PDB entry 3KNT | X-ray diffraction, 2.70 A resolution | chains C and I of the 12 polymer chains in the assembly

Chain C:
Name: N-glycosylase/DNA lyase
Source organism: Methanocaldococcus jannaschii
Notes: EC 3.2.2.-, 4.2.99.18; fragment: MjaOGG
Reference sequence: Q58134 (OGG1_METJA); numbering as in UniProt (aligned over 1-207)
Sequence (207 residues; row label = number of the first residue in the row):
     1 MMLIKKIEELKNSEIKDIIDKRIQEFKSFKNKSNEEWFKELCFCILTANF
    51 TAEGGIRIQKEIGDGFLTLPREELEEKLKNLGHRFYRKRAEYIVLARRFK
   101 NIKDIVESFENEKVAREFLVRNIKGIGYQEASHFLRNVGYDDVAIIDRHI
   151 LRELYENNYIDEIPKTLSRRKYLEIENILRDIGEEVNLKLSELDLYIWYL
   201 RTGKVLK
Not modelled in the structure: 1-2
Sequence notes: engineered mutation Gln129 (Lys in Q58134)
Bound ions: Na+: Val120, Ile123, Ile126 (shared with DC26(I) of chain I)
Curated features (UniProtKB/Swiss-Prot):
  - active site: Asp147
  - site: Lys207 (Important for guanine/8-oxoguanine distinction)
  - mutagenesis: Val205 to Lys207 (Unable to excise the damaged base. Slight decrease in lyase activity)
From the paper describing this entry:
  - binding site for the 15-nt DNA strand: Asn49, Ala52, His133, Arg136, Asp147, His149, Asp194, Trp198, Lys207
  - specificity-determining residues: Lys207
  - binding site for the 15-nt DNA strand: Arg84, Phe85
  - mutagenesis - K129Q: abolished catalytic activity

Chain I:
Molecule: 15-nt DNA strand
Sequence (15 nucleotides; row label = number of the first residue in the row):
    16 ACGTCCAGGTCTACC
Not modelled in the structure: 30
Modified positions: 8OG (8-oxo-2'-deoxy-guanosine-5'-monophosphate) at position 23
Bound ions: Na+: DC26 (shared with Val120(C), Ile123(C), Ile126(C) of chain C)

Chain C / chain I interface:
Pairs across the interface (41):
  Thr47(C) with 8OG_23(I), base contact
  Ala48(C) with DG24(I), sugar contact
  Asn49(C) with 8OG_23(I), phosphate contact; DG24(I), hydrogen bond to the sugar
  Phe50(C) with DA22(I), phosphate contact; 8OG_23(I), sugar contact
  Thr51(C) with DA22(I), phosphate contact; 8OG_23(I), phosphate contact
  Ala52(C) with 8OG_23(I), hydrogen bond to the phosphate
  Arg84(C) with DA22(I), base contact
  Arg89(C) with DG24(I), base contact
  Tyr92(C) with DC26(I), hydrogen bond to the sugar
  Ile123(C) with DC26(I), phosphate contact
  Lys124(C) with DC26(I), phosphate contact; DT27(I), salt bridge to the phosphate
  Gly125(C) with DT25(I), hydrogen bond to the phosphate; DC26(I), hydrogen bond to the phosphate
  Ile126(C) with DT25(I), hydrogen bond to the phosphate; DC26(I), phosphate contact
  Gly127(C) with DT25(I), hydrogen bond to the phosphate
  Tyr128(C) with DT25(I), phosphate contact
  Gln129(C) with 8OG_23(I), phosphate contact; DG24(I), sugar contact; DT25(I), phosphate contact
  Glu130(C) with DG24(I), phosphate contact; DT25(I), hydrogen bond to the phosphate
  His133(C) with 8OG_23(I), base contact
  Arg136(C) with 8OG_23(I), hydrogen bond to the base
  Ile145(C) with 8OG_23(I), hydrogen bond to the base
  Asp147(C) with 8OG_23(I), hydrogen bond to the base; DG24(I), phosphate contact
  Arg148(C) with DA22(I), salt bridge to the phosphate; 8OG_23(I), sugar contact; DG24(I), salt bridge to the phosphate
  His149(C) with DA22(I), phosphate contact; 8OG_23(I), salt bridge to the phosphate
  Ile150(C) with 8OG_23(I), base contact
  Arg152(C) with DA22(I), salt bridge to the phosphate
  Asp194(C) with 8OG_23(I), hydrogen bond to the base
  Trp198(C) with 8OG_23(I), stacking on the base
  Lys207(C) with 8OG_23(I), base contact
Also at the interface, not in a pair above, chain C (29 interface residues in all): Leu195

In short:
Chain C and chain I form an interface of 29 and 6 residues respectively, with 12 hydrogen bonds, 5 salt
bridges and 1 aromatic stacking contact. Polar contacts include Arg136(C)-8OG_23(I), Ile145(C)-8OG_23(I) and
Asp147(C)-8OG_23(I). The paper reports a binding site for the 15-nt DNA strand at Asn49(C), Ala52(C) and
His133(C) among others; K129Q of chain C abolishes catalytic activity.
Here chain C is N-glycosylase/DNA lyase (Methanocaldococcus jannaschii) and chain I is a 15-nt DNA strand.
Entry 3KNT (Crystal structure of Methanocaldococcus jannaschii 8-oxoguanine glycosylase/lyase in complex with
15mer DNA containing 8-oxoguanine) was determined by X-ray diffraction.
